Entry 6ZHC (X-ray diffraction, 1.92 A resolution); this record covers chains AAA and DDD of the 4 polymer chains in the assembly.

Chain AAA:
Name: von Hippel-Lindau disease tumor suppressor
Source organism: Homo sapiens
UniProtKB: P40337 (VHL_HUMAN); residue numbers follow UniProt; this construct covers 59-213
Amino-acid sequence (155 residues; row label = number of the first residue in the row):
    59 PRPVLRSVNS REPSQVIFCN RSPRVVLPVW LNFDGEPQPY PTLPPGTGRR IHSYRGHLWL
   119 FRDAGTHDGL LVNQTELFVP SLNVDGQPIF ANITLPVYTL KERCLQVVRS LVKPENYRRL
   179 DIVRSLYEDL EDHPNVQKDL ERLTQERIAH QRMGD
Disordered / not traced: 210-213
Residues lining bound ligands: QL8 (2-[8-(1,3-benzothiazol-2-ylcarbamoyl)-3,4-dihydro-1H-isoquinolin-2-yl]-5-[3-[4-[3-[2-[2-[2-[2-[2-[3-[[(2S)-3,3-dimethyl-1-[(2S,4R)-2-[[4-(4-methyl-1,3-thiazol-5-yl)phenyl]methylcarbamoyl]-4-oxidanyl-pyrrolidin-1-yl]-1-oxidanylidene-butan-2-yl]amino]-3-oxidanylidene-propoxy]ethoxy]ethoxy]ethoxy]ethoxy]ethoxy]prop-1-ynyl]phenoxy]propyl]-1,3-thiazole-4-carboxylic acid): Asn67, Arg69, Phe76, Pro86, Trp88, Phe91, Tyr98, Pro99, Leu101, Arg107, Ile109, His110, Ser111, Tyr112, His115, Trp117
Curated features (UniProtKB/Swiss-Prot):
  - region: Thr157 to Val166 (Interaction with Elongin BC complex)
  - natural variant: Leu63 (L63P: In PCC), Arg64 (R64P: In PCC), Ser65 (S65A: In PCC; S65L: In VHLD; S65W: In VHLD), Val66 to Gln73 (deletion: In VHLD), Ser68 (S68W: In PCC and VHLD), Glu70 (E70K: In VHLD), Val74 (V74G: In VHLD), Ile75 (deletion: In VHLD), Phe76 (F76I: In VHLD; F76L: In VHLD; F76S: In VHLD; deletion: In VHLD), Asn78 (N78H: In VHLD; N78S: In VHLD; N78T: In VHLD), Arg79 (R79P: In VHLD), Ser80 (S80I: In VHLD; S80N: In PCC and VHLD; S80R: In VHLD), 64 further natural variant entries in UniProt
  - mutagenesis: Tyr98 (Y98N: No interaction with HIF1A. No HIF1A degradation)

Chain DDD:
Name: Bcl-2-like protein 1
Source organism: Homo sapiens
UniProtKB: Q07817 (B2CL1_HUMAN); residues 1-209 here = UniProt positions 1-209
Amino-acid sequence (221 residues; each row starts with the number of its first residue; numbers below 1 keep their minus sign (Met-3 is residue -3)):
    -3 MSMAMSQSNR ELVVDFLSYK LSQKGYSWSQ FSDVEENRTE APEGTESEME TPSAINGNPS
    57 WHLADSPAVN GATGHSSSLD AREVIPMAAV KQALREAGDE FELRYRRAFS DLTSQLHITP
   117 GTAYQSFEQV VNELFRDGVN WGRIVAFFSF GGALCVESVD KEMQVLVSRI AAWMATYLND
   177 HLEPWIQENG GWDTFVELYG NNAAAESRKG QERLEHHHHH H
Disordered / not traced: -3 to -1, 29-79, 198-217
Differences from the reference sequence: initiating methionine (-3); expression tag (-2 to 0, 210-217)
Residues lining bound ligands: QL8 (2-[8-(1,3-benzothiazol-2-ylcarbamoyl)-3,4-dihydro-1H-isoquinolin-2-yl]-5-[3-[4-[3-[2-[2-[2-[2-[2-[3-[[(2S)-3,3-dimethyl-1-[(2S,4R)-2-[[4-(4-methyl-1,3-thiazol-5-yl)phenyl]methylcarbamoyl]-4-oxidanyl-pyrrolidin-1-yl]-1-oxidanylidene-butan-2-yl]amino]-3-oxidanylidene-propoxy]ethoxy]ethoxy]ethoxy]ethoxy]ethoxy]prop-1-ynyl]phenoxy]propyl]-1,3-thiazole-4-carboxylic acid): Glu92, Ala93, Glu96, Phe97, Arg100, Tyr101, Arg102, Ala104, Phe105, Ser106, Asp107, Leu108, Thr109, Glu129, Leu130, Arg132, Asn136, Gly138, Arg139, Val141, Ala142, Ser145, Phe146, Ala149, Leu194, Tyr195
Curated features (UniProtKB/Swiss-Prot):
  - motif: Ser4 to Trp24 (BH4), Val86 to Arg100 (BH3), Glu129 to Gly148 (BH1), Pro180 to Tyr195 (BH2)
  - site: Asp61, Ser62 (Cleavage)
  - modified residue (Phosphoserine): Ser49, Ser62
  - mutagenesis: Ser49 (S49A: Less stable at G2 checkpoint after DNA damage), Asp61 (D61A: No cleavage by caspase-1 nor by caspase-3), Phe131 to Asp133 (No heterodimerization with BAX), Val135 to Trp137 (Loss of anti-apoptotic activity), Gly138 to Ile140 (Loss of anti-apoptotic activity), Gly138 (G138A: No heterodimerization with BAX), Ser145 to Gly147 (Decreases interaction with DNM1L, no effect on endocytosis enhancement), Gly148 (G148E: No heterodimerization with BAX), Asp156 (D156A: No effect on caspase-1 cleavage), Asp176 (D176A: No effect on caspase-1 cleavage), Trp188 to Phe191 (Abolishes interaction with DNM1L and endocytosis enhancement), Trp188 to Asp189 (Reduces anti-apoptotic activity by about half), 1 further mutagenesis entry in UniProt

Chain AAA / chain DDD interface:
Pairs across the interface (12):
  Arg60(AAA) with Arg132(DDD); Asp133(DDD), salt bridge
  Arg69(AAA) with Asn136(DDD); Arg139(DDD)
  Trp88(AAA) with Ala104(DDD), hydrophobic
  Asn90(AAA) with Arg103(DDD), hydrogen bond (side chain-backbone); Ala104(DDD), hydrogen bond (side chain-backbone)
  Phe91(AAA) with Ala104(DDD), hydrogen bond (backbone-backbone); Phe105(DDD), hydrophobic
  Asp92(AAA) with Ala104(DDD); Ser106(DDD)
  Gln96(AAA) with Arg103(DDD), hydrogen bond (side chain-backbone)
Other interface residues (no listed pair), chain AAA (8 interface residues in all): Asn67

Summary:
The chain AAA/chain DDD interface involves 8 residues from each chain; the contacts include 4 hydrogen bonds
and 1 salt bridge. Polar contacts include Arg60(AAA)-Asp133(DDD), Asn90(AAA)-Arg103(DDD) and
Asn90(AAA)-Ala104(DDD). Compound QL8 is bound between chain AAA and chain DDD.
Here chain AAA is von Hippel-Lindau disease tumor suppressor and chain DDD is Bcl-2-like protein 1, both from
Homo sapiens. Entry 6ZHC (PROTAC6 mediated complex of VHL:EloB:EloC and Bcl-xL) was determined by X-ray
diffraction.
